5JHF - chains E and F of the 10 polymer chains in the assembly; structure by X-ray diffraction, 3.21 A resolution.

[Chain E]
Molecule: KLTH0C07942p
Organism: Lachancea thermotolerans (strain ATCC 56472 / CBS 6340 / NRRL Y-8284)
UniProt: C5DEB9 (C5DEB9_LACTC); residue numbers follow UniProt; this construct covers 1-145
Sequence (151 residues; numbered 1 to 151; the number before each row is that of its first residue):
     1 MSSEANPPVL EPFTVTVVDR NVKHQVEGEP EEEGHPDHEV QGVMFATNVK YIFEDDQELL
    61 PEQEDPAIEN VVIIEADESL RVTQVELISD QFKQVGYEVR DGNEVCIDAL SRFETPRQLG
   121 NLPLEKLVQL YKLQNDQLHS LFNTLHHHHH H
Unresolved in the structure: 1-8, 28-34, 61-63, 147-151
Differences from the reference sequence: expression tag (146-151)

[Chain F]
Molecule: KLTH0D15642p
Organism: Lachancea thermotolerans (strain ATCC 56472 / CBS 6340 / NRRL Y-8284)
UniProt: C5DFJ6 (C5DFJ6_LACTC); residues 1-413 here = UniProt positions 1-413
Sequence (413 residues; row label = number of the first residue in the row):
     1 MNEAVIEKLL ENSRKFLTGA KLICQESNDH LTTTKLRIRE WQKFQSKLHF VLDCIQQQTK
    61 FLSEILLREG IGRNLIEEEW SQTVLVRLVN DMKFWQNEIT KMMNKLDNIT NEIDQQHNSK
   121 LGDFISRDSS HILDSKLNEI PTIRKQVENI TRQYQTMLAK VQSQLVESRM KGLRDEFSSK
   181 FGDQCRENLK LNEEFTNEAD QLEQELADFL KSFTDHFDKC SALSSRSVSP EDAQNLFEIV
   241 ERDDKDLAAI NSLLQDAAID VASFVRKVNM LLDERDADKA KMQATLSKLL TELRKHEEYI
   301 SVFEGISALI QKFKASCLED IRQTRNLLDF YANFERSYHN LLKEVKRRKE TAAKLSQILK
   361 SCETQLEQIN TADLRERQMF LLENGNYLPE TIWPDEIGSL SPLYTLNYEV RKV
Unresolved in the structure: 180-187

[Interface between chain E and chain F]
Residue-residue contacts (55; chain E residue first):
  Glu86(E) - Arg39(F)  salt bridge
  Glu86(E) - Lys43(F)  salt bridge
  Ile88(E) - Arg39(F)
  Gln91(E) - Phe50(F)
  Lys93(E) - Ser46(F)  hydrogen bond
  Lys93(E) - Phe50(F)
  Leu110(E) - Phe50(F)
  Ser111(E) - Phe50(F)
  Arg112(E) - His49(F)
  Arg112(E) - Phe50(F)
  Arg112(E) - Asp53(F)  salt bridge
  Arg112(E) - Cys54(F)  hydrogen bond (backbone-side chain)
  Phe113(E) - Cys54(F)  hydrophobic
  Phe113(E) - Gln57(F)
  Glu114(E) - Gln57(F)
  Thr115(E) - Gln57(F)  hydrogen bond
  Thr115(E) - Lys60(F)  hydrogen bond
  Thr115(E) - Phe61(F)
  Leu119(E) - Phe61(F)  hydrophobic
  Leu119(E) - Ile65(F)  hydrophobic
  Gly120(E) - Ile65(F)
  Gly120(E) - Glu69(F)
  Gly120(E) - Asn74(F)
  Asn121(E) - Arg73(F)
  Leu124(E) - Leu75(F)  hydrophobic
  Leu124(E) - Glu304(F)
  Glu125(E) - Glu304(F)
  Leu127(E) - Phe61(F)
  Leu127(E) - Leu66(F)
  Val128(E) - Leu66(F)
  Val128(E) - Ile300(F)  hydrophobic
  Tyr131(E) - Gln58(F)  hydrogen bond (backbone-side chain)
  Tyr131(E) - Phe61(F)  hydrophobic
  Tyr131(E) - Leu62(F)
  Tyr131(E) - Leu293(F)  hydrogen bond (side chain-backbone)
  Lys132(E) - Glu297(F)
  Lys132(E) - Ser301(F)  hydrogen bond
  Gln134(E) - Gln58(F)  hydrogen bond
  Asn135(E) - Gln58(F)  hydrogen bond
  Asn135(E) - Leu293(F)
  Asn135(E) - Arg294(F)
  Asn135(E) - Glu297(F)  hydrogen bond
  Asp136(E) - Arg294(F)  salt bridge
  Leu138(E) - Cys54(F)  hydrophobic
  Leu138(E) - Leu290(F)  hydrophobic
  His139(E) - Leu290(F)
  Leu141(E) - Phe50(F)  hydrophobic
  Leu141(E) - Val51(F)  hydrophobic
  Phe142(E) - Gln283(F)
  Phe142(E) - Leu286(F)  hydrophobic
  Thr144(E) - Lys47(F)
  Leu145(E) - Phe44(F)  hydrophobic
  Leu145(E) - Lys47(F)
  His146(E) - Lys279(F)  hydrogen bond (backbone-side chain)
  His146(E) - Gln283(F)
Other interface residues (no listed pair), chain E (34 interface residues in all): Ile73, Asp90, Pro116, Arg117, Leu130
Other interface residues (no listed pair), chain F (37 interface residues in all): Leu48, Ile55, Gly70, Ile71, Ser287, His296

[Summary]
The interface between chain E and chain F involves 34 residues on one side and 37 on the other; the contacts
include 11 hydrogen bonds and 4 salt bridges. Among the polar pairs are Glu86(E)-Arg39(F), Glu86(E)-Lys43(F)
and Arg112(E)-Asp53(F).
Here chain E is KLTH0C07942p and chain F is KLTH0D15642p, both from Lachancea thermotolerans (strain ATCC
56472 / CBS 6340 / NRRL Y-8284). Entry 5JHF (Crystal structure of Atg13(17BR)-Atg13(17LR)-Atg17-Atg29-Atg31
complex) was determined by X-ray diffraction.
